6B4I - chains B and C of the 3 polymer chains in the assembly; structure by X-ray diffraction, 3.62 A resolution.

Chain B:
Protein: Nucleoporin GLE1
Source organism: Homo sapiens
UniProt: Q53GS7 (GLE1_HUMAN); residue numbers follow UniProt; this construct covers 383-698
Sequence (317 residues; each row starts with the number of its first residue):
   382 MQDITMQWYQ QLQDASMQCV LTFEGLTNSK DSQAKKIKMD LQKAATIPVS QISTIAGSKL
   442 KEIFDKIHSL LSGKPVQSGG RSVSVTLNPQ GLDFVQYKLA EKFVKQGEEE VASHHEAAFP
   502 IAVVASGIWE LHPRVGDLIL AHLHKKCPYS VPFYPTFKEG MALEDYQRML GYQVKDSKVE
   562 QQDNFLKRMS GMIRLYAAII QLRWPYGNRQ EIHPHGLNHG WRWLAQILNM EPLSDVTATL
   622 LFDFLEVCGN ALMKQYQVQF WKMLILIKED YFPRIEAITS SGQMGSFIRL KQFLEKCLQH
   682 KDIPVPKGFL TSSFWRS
Disordered / not traced: 382-383
Sequence notes: initiating methionine (382)
Swiss-Prot annotation at these positions:
  - region: Ile-444 to Lys-483 (Mediates the shuttling between the nucleus and the cytoplasm)
  - natural variant: Arg-569 (R569H: In LCCS1), Val-617 (V617M: In CAAHD), Ile-684 (I684T: In CAAHD)
Reported in the primary citation:
  - disease-associated variants - R569H, V617M, I684T: decreased stability
  - specificity-determining residues: Val-401, Gln-423, Glu-482, His-523
  - mutagenesis - G666D/I669D/Q673D: abolished catalytic activity with ATP-dependent RNA helicase DDX19B

Chain C:
Protein: Nucleoporin like 2
Source organism: Homo sapiens
UniProt: Q3B7J4 (Q3B7J4_HUMAN); residue numbers follow UniProt; this construct covers 381-423
Sequence (50 residues; row label = number of the first residue in the row):
   374 GPSGSIIATD NVLFTPRDKL TVEELEQFQS KKFTLGKIPL KPPPLELLNV
Disordered / not traced: 374-378
Sequence notes: expression tag (374-380)

Chain B / chain C interface:
Residue-residue contacts (47; chain B residue first):
  Ile-385(B) with Leu-413(C), hydrophobic
  Ile-593(B) with Asp-383(C); Asn-384(C)
  Asn-599(B) with Val-385(C)
  Trp-602(B) with Phe-401(C), hydrophobic; Pro-412(C), hydrogen bond (side chain-backbone); Leu-413(C); Lys-414(C), hydrogen bond (side chain-backbone); Pro-415(C); Pro-416(C)
  Arg-603(B) with Leu-413(C)
  Ala-606(B) with Ile-411(C), hydrophobic; Pro-412(C)
  Gln-607(B) with Leu-413(C)
  Leu-609(B) with Leu-408(C)
  Asn-610(B) with Gly-409(C); Lys-410(C); Ile-411(C), hydrogen bond (side chain-backbone)
  Gln-636(B) with Leu-386(C); Phe-387(C); Leu-421(C)
  Tyr-637(B) with Leu-386(C), hydrogen bond (side chain-backbone); Phe-387(C), hydrophobic; Pro-415(C); Pro-416(C), hydrophobic; Leu-421(C), hydrophobic
  Gln-638(B) with Leu-421(C); Asn-422(C)
  Val-639(B) with Leu-421(C), hydrogen bond (backbone-backbone); Asn-422(C); Val-423(C)
  Gln-640(B) with Phe-401(C), hydrogen bond (side chain-backbone); Phe-406(C); Pro-416(C); Leu-420(C), hydrogen bond (side chain-backbone); Val-423(C)
  Lys-643(B) with Gln-400(C), hydrogen bond (side chain-backbone); Phe-401(C), hydrogen bond (side chain-backbone); Ser-403(C), hydrogen bond (side chain-backbone); Lys-404(C); Phe-406(C)
  Met-644(B) with Phe-406(C)
  Leu-647(B) with Phe-406(C); Ile-411(C), hydrophobic
  Glu-650(B) with Lys-405(C), salt bridge
  Asp-651(B) with Leu-408(C)
  Tyr-652(B) with Leu-408(C), hydrophobic
Interface residues without a listed pair, chain B (22 interface residues in all): Leu-598, Ile-646
Interface residues without a listed pair, chain C (25 interface residues in all): Gln-402

In short:
Chain B and chain C form an interface of 22 and 25 residues respectively, with 10 hydrogen bonds and 1 salt
bridge. Polar contacts include Glu-650(B)/Lys-405(C), Trp-602(B)/Pro-412(C) and Trp-602(B)/Lys-414(C). The
paper reports that R569H, V617M and I684T of chain B reduce stability; specificity determinants Val-401(B),
Gln-423(B) and Glu-482(B) among others.
Chain B is Nucleoporin GLE1 and chain C is Nucleoporin like 2, both from Homo sapiens; the structure, Crystal
structure of human Gle1 CTD-Nup42 GBM-DDX19B(ADP) complex, was determined by X-ray diffraction, deposited
together with 6B4E, 6B4H and 6B4J.
